PDB entry 3IJ4 | X-ray diffraction, 3.00 A resolution | chain A

== Chain A ==
Name: Amiloride-sensitive cation channel 2, neuronal
Organism: Gallus gallus
UniProtKB: Q1XA76 (ACCN2_CHICK); residues 2-466 here = UniProt positions 2-466
Amino-acid sequence (465 residues; row label = number of the first residue in the row):
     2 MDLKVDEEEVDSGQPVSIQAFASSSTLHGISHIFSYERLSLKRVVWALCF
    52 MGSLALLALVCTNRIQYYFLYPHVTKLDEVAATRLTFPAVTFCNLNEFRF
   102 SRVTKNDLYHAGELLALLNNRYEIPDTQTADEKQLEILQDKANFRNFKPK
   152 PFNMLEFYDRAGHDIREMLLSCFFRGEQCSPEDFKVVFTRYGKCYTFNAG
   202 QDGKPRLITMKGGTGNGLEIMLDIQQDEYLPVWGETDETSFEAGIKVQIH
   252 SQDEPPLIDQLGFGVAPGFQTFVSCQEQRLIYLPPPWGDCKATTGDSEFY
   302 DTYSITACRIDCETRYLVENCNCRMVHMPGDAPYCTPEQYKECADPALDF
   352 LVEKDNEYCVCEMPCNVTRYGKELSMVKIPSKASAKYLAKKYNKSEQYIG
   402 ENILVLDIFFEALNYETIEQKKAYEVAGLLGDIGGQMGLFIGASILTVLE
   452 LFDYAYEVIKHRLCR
Not modelled in the structure: 2-45, 452-466
Curated features (UniProtKB/Swiss-Prot):
  - motif: G443 to S445 (GAS motif)
  - site: E80 (Involved in channel desensitization), D356 (Involved in proton-dependent gating)
  - glycosylation (N-linked (GlcNAc...) asparagine): N367, N394
  - mutagenesis: E80 (E80A: Strongly increases speed of desensitization), D346 (D346N: Loss of pH-gated channel activity), D350 (D350N: Loss of pH-gated channel activity)
Disulfide bonds: C94-C195, C173-C180, C291-C366, C309-C362, C313-C360, C322-C344, C324-C336
What the authors report for this chain:
  - Cs+ coordination: G432, D433

== Summary ==
From UniProt: 4 mutagenesis sites. The paper reports Cs+ coordination by G432 and D433.
Chain A is Amiloride-sensitive cation channel 2, neuronal (Gallus gallus); the structure, Cesium sites in the
crystal structure of a functional acid sensing ion channel in the desensitized ..., was determined by X-ray
diffraction (same publication as 4NYK).
